PDB entry 7EA5 | electron microscopy, 3.30 A resolution | chains G and J of the 11 polymer chains in the assembly

Chain G:
Name: Histone H2A
Source organism: Xenopus laevis
Reference sequence: Q6AZJ8 (Q6AZJ8_XENLA); residues 13-117 here correspond to UniProt positions 14-118 (UniProt number = residue number + 1)
Amino-acid sequence (105 residues; row label = number of the first residue in the row):
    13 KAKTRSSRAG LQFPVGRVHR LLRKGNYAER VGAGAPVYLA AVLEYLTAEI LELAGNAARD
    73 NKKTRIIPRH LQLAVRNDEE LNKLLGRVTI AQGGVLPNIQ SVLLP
Not modelled in the structure: 13

Chain J:
Molecule: 601-DNA
Sequence (145 nucleotides; numbered 2 to 146; the number before each row is that of its first residue):
     2 TCGGATGTAT ATATCTGACA CGTGCCTGGA GACTAGGGAG TAATCCCCTT GGCGGTTAAA
    62 ACGCGGGGGA CAGCGCGTAC GTGCGTTTAA GCGGTGCTAG AGCTGTCTAC GACCAATTGA
   122 GCGGCCTCGG CACCGGGATT CTCGA

Interface between chain G and chain J:
Residue-residue contacts (8; chain G residue first):
  Lys-15(G) with DA31(J), phosphate contact; DG32(J), hydrogen bond to the phosphate
  Thr-16(G) with DA31(J), phosphate contact
  Arg-17(G) with DA31(J), salt bridge to the phosphate
  Arg-29(G) with DG30(J), phosphate contact
  Arg-32(G) with DG30(J), salt bridge to the phosphate
  Arg-42(G) with DG39(J), hydrogen bond to the sugar
  Arg-77(G) with DC20(J), salt bridge to the phosphate
Interface residues without a listed pair, chain G (9 interface residues in all): Ala-14, Gly-28
Interface residues without a listed pair, chain J (6 interface residues in all): DG29

Overview:
9 residues of chain G face 6 of chain J across their interface; the contacts include 2 hydrogen bonds and 3
salt bridges. Polar contacts include Arg-42(G)/DG39(J), Lys-15(G)/DG32(J) and Arg-17(G)/DA31(J).
Here chain G is Histone H2A (Xenopus laevis) and chain J is 601-DNA. Entry 7EA5 (Yeast Set2 bound to a
nucleosome containing oncohistone mutations) was determined by electron microscopy, deposited together with
7EA8.
